Entry 7Y1C (electron microscopy, 3.13 A resolution); this record covers chains X and Y of the 8 polymer chains in the assembly.

== Chain X ==
Name: phage tail tubular protein A
From: Klebsiella phage Kp9
Chain sequence (192 residues; numbered 1 to 192; the number before each row is that of its first residue):
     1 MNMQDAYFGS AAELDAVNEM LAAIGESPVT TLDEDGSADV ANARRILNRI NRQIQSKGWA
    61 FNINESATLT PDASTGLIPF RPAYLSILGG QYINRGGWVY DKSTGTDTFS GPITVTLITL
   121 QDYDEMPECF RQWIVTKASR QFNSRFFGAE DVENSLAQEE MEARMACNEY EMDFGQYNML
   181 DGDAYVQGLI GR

== Chain Y ==
Name: phage tail tubular protein B
From: Klebsiella phage Kp9
Chain sequence (791 residues; numbered 1 to 791; the number before each row is that of its first residue):
     1 MALVSQSIKN LKGGISQQPE ILRYPEQGTL QVNGWSSETE GLQKRPPMVF IKSLGPRGYL
    61 GEDPYIHLIN RDEYEQYYAV FTGNDVRVFD LSGYEYQVRG DRSYVTVNNP KDNLRMVTVA
   121 DYTFIVNRTR QVRENQNRTN GGTFRDNVDA IINVRGGQYG RKLEVNINGV WVSHQLPPGD
   181 NAKEDPPKVD AQAIAEAIAT LLRTAHPTWT FNVGTGFIHC IAPADTTIDI LETKDGYADQ
   241 LINPVTHYVQ SFSKLPLNAP DGYMVKIVGD TSKTADQYYV KYDKSQKVWK ETVGWNISVG
   301 LEYHTMPWTL VRAADGNFDL GYHEWKDRRA GDDDTNPQPS FVNSTITDVF FFRNRLGFIS
   361 GENIVMSRTS KYFEFYPPSV ANYTDDDPLD VAVSHNRVSV LKYAVSFAEE LLLWSDEAQF
   421 VLSANGVLSA KTAQLDLTTQ FDVSDRARPY GIGRNIYYAS PRSSFTSIMR YYAVQDVSSV
   481 KNAEDMTAHV PNYIPNGVYS INGSGTENFA CVLTKGAPSK VFIYKFLYMD ENIRQQSWSH
   541 WDFGDGVEVM AANCINSTMY MLMRNGYNVW IAAVDFKKES TDFPFEPYRF HVDAKRSYHI
   601 SETAYDIETN QTVVNVKDIY GASFAKGTVA ICESDGKITE YEPTGNSWDS TPDIRISGDV
   661 SGKNIVIGFL YDFQYVFSRF LIKQEQNDGT TSTEDSGRLQ LRRAWVNYQN TGAFTVSVDN
   721 GSREFNYLVN ARVGSTGLRL GQKATTTGQY RFPVTGNALY QKVSLSSFNA SPVSIIGCGW
   781 EGNYSRRANG I
Not modelled in the structure: 1

== Chain X / chain Y interface ==
Pairs across the interface (22):
  Glu26(X) - Arg703(Y)  salt bridge
  Glu26(X) - Arg751(Y)  salt bridge
  Glu34(X) - Arg723(Y)  hydrogen bond (backbone-side chain)
  Asp35(X) - Arg723(Y)  salt bridge
  Asp35(X) - Phe725(Y)
  Gly36(X) - Phe725(Y)
  Gly36(X) - Asn726(Y)  hydrogen bond (backbone-backbone)
  Gly36(X) - Tyr727(Y)
  Ser37(X) - Phe725(Y)
  Ser37(X) - Tyr727(Y)
  Ala38(X) - Phe725(Y)
  Ala38(X) - Tyr727(Y)  hydrogen bond (backbone-side chain)
  Asp39(X) - Arg703(Y)  salt bridge
  Asp39(X) - Pro753(Y)
  Asn42(X) - Thr755(Y)
  Arg145(X) - Arg702(Y)
  Phe146(X) - Arg702(Y)  hydrogen bond (backbone-side chain)
  Phe146(X) - Thr755(Y)
  Phe147(X) - Leu3(Y)
  Phe147(X) - Arg702(Y)
  Phe147(X) - Glu781(Y)
  Gly148(X) - Leu3(Y)
Interface residues without a listed pair, chain X (16 interface residues in all): Ile24, Ser27, Ser144, Ala149
Interface residues without a listed pair, chain Y (13 interface residues in all): Glu724, Arg732

== In short ==
Chain X and chain Y form an interface of 16 and 13 residues respectively, with 4 hydrogen bonds and 4 salt
bridges. Polar contacts include Glu26(X)-Arg703(Y), Glu26(X)-Arg751(Y) and Asp35(X)-Arg723(Y).
Here chain X is phage tail tubular protein A and chain Y is phage tail tubular protein B, both from Klebsiella
phage Kp9. Entry 7Y1C (CryoEM structure of Klebsiella phage Kp9 tail complex applied with C6 symmetry) was
determined by electron microscopy.
